Entry 8RTD (electron microscopy, 4.33 A resolution (low resolution: residue-level contacts below are approximate; hydrogen-bond / salt-bridge calls are withheld)); this record covers chains Q and S of the 34 polymer chains in the assembly.

== Chain Q (and S) ==
Name: TrwG protein
Source organism: Escherichia coli
Notes: chain S of this document is another copy of the same molecule, construct and numbering; everything in this record applies to it too
UniProtKB: A8R756 (A8R756_SALDU); residue numbers follow UniProt; this construct covers 1-231
Sequence (231 residues; each row starts with the number of its first residue):
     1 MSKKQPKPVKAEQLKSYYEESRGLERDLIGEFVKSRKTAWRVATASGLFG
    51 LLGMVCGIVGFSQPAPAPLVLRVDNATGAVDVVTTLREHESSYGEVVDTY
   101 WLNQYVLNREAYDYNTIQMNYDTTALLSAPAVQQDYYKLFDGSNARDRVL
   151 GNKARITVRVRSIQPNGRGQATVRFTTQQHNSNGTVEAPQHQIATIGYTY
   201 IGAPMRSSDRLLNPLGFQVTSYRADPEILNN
Disordered / not traced: 1-12, 84-96, 182-189 (chain S: 1-4, 228-231)

== Chain Q / chain S interface ==
Residue-residue contacts - 29 pairs, chain Q then chain S:
  Ala-39(Q) / Ala-39(S)
  Ala-39(Q) / Ala-43(S)
  Ala-43(Q) / Ser-46(S)
  Ser-46(Q) / Ser-46(S)
  Ser-46(Q) / Gly-47(S)
  Ser-46(Q) / Gly-50(S)
  Gly-50(Q) / Gly-50(S)
  Gly-53(Q) / Gly-57(S)
  Gly-57(Q) / Gly-57(S)
  Gly-60(Q) / Gly-60(S)
  Gly-60(Q) / Ser-62(S)
  Pro-68(Q) / Pro-68(S)
  Pro-68(Q) / Leu-69(S)
  Leu-69(Q) / Leu-69(S)
  Val-70(Q) / Leu-71(S)
  Leu-71(Q) / Val-70(S)
  Leu-71(Q) / Leu-71(S)
  Leu-71(Q) / Arg-72(S)
  Leu-71(Q) / Val-73(S)
  Val-73(Q) / Val-73(S)
  Val-73(Q) / Asn-75(S)
  Asp-74(Q) / Asn-75(S)
  Asn-75(Q) / Asn-75(S)
  Thr-77(Q) / Val-96(S)
  Gly-78(Q) / Val-96(S)
  Gly-78(Q) / Val-97(S)
  Ile-228(Q) / Val-160(S)
  Ile-228(Q) / Arg-161(S)
  Leu-229(Q) / Arg-161(S)
Interface residues without a listed pair, chain Q (22 interface residues in all): Met-54, Cys-56, Phe-61, Arg-72
Interface residues without a listed pair, chain S (25 interface residues in all): Trp-40, Gly-53, Met-54, Phe-61, Asp-74, Ala-76

== Summary ==
Chain Q and chain S form an interface of 22 and 25 residues respectively.
Chain Q and chain S are both TrwG protein (Escherichia coli); the structure, Stalk-Arches-IMC structure from
the fully-assembled R388 type IV secretion system, was determined by electron microscopy together with 8RT4,
8RT5, 8RT6, 8RT7, 8RT8, 8RT9, 8RTA and 8RTB from the same study.
